Entry 2UXB (X-ray diffraction, 3.10 A resolution); this record covers chains A and E of the 23 polymer chains in the assembly.

Chain A:
Molecule: 16S ribosomal RNA
From: Thermus thermophilus
Sequence (1522 nucleotides; numbered 0 to 1544 plus 21 insertion-coded residues; 44 numbers in that range are skipped by the numbering (no residue carries them; nothing is unmodelled there); the number before each row is that of its first residue; a row labelled like 189A-189L holds insertion residues (189A, then the next letters in order); numbering starts at 0):
     0 UUUGUUGGAG AGUUUGAUCC UGGCUCAGGG UGAACGCUGG CGGCGUGCCU AAGACAUGCA
    60 AGUCGUGCGG GCCG
    76 CGGGGUUUU
    88 ACUCCG
    96 UGGUCAGCGG CGGACGGGUG AGUAACGCGU GGGU
  129A G
   130 ACCUACCCGG AAGAGGGGGA CAACCCGGGG AAACUCGGGC UAAUCCCCCA UGUGGACCCG
189A-189L CCCCUUGGGGUG
   190 UGUCCAAAGG GCUUU
   216 GCCCGCUUCC GGAUGGGCCC GCGUCCCAUC AGCUAGUUGG UGGGGUAAUG GCCCACCAAG
   276 GCGACGACGG GUAGCCGGUC UGAGAGGAUG GCCGGCCACA GGGGCACUGA GACACGGGCC
   336 CCACUCCUAC GGGAGGCAGC AGUUAGGAAU CUUCCGCAAU GGGCGCAAGC CUGACGGAGC
   396 GACGCCGCUU GGAGGAAGAA GCCCUUCGGG GUGUAAACUC CUGA
   441 ACCCGGGACG AAACCCCC
   460 GA
   470 CGAGGGGA
   479 CUGACGGUAC CGGGGUAA
   498 UAGCGCCGGC CAACUCCGUG CCAGCAGCCG CGGUAAUACG GAGGGCGCGA GCGUUACCCG
   558 GAUUCACUGG GCGUAAAGGG CGUGUAGGCG GCCUGGGGCG UCCCAUGUGA AAGACCACGG
   618 CUCAACCGUG GGGGAGCGUG GGAUACGCUC AGGCUAGACG GUGGGAGAGG GUGGUGGAAU
   678 UCCCGGAGUA GCGGUGAAAU GCGCAGAUAC CGGGAGGAAC GCCGAUGGCG AAGGCAGCCA
   738 CCUGGUCCAC CCGUGACGCU GAGGCGCGAA AGCGUGGGGA GCAAACCGGA UUAGAUACCC
   798 GGGUAGUCCA CGCCCUAAAC GAUGCGCGCU AGGUCUCUGG GUCU
   848 CCUGGGGGCC GAAGCUAACG CGUUAAGCGC GCCGCCUGGG GAGUACGGCC GCAAGGCUGA
   908 AACUCAAAGG AAUUGACGGG GGCCCGCACA AGCGGUGGAG CAUGUGGUUU AAUUCGAAGC
   968 AACGCGAAGA ACCUUACCAG GCCUUGACAU GCUA
 1001A G
  1002 GGAACCCGGG UGAAAGCCUG GGGUGCCCC
1030A-1030D GCGA
  1031 GGGGAGCCCU AGCACAGGUG CUGCAUGGCC GUCGUCAGCU CGUGCCGUGA GGUGUUGGGU
  1091 UAAGUCCCGC AACGAGCGCA ACCCCCGCCG UUAGUUGCCA GCGGUUCGGC CGGGCACUCU
  1151 AACGGGACUG CCCGCG
  1168 AAAGCGGGAG GAAGGAGGGG ACGACGUCUG GUCAGCAUGG CCCUUACGGC CUGGGCGACA
  1228 CACGUGCUAC AAUGCCCACU ACAAAGCGAU GCCACCCGGC AACGGGGAGC UAAUCGCAAA
  1288 AAGGUGGGCC CAGUUCGGAU UGGGGUCUGC AACCCGACCC CAUGAAGCCG GAAUCGCUAG
  1348 UAAUCGCGGA UCAGCC
 1363A A
  1364 UGCCGCGGUG AAUACGUUCC CGGGCCUUGU ACACACCGCC CGUCACGCCA UGGGAGCGGG
  1424 CUCUACCCGA AGUCGCCGG
1442A-1442B GA
  1443 GCCUA
  1452 C
  1456 GGGCAGGCGC CGAGGGUAGG GCCCGUGACU GGGGCGAAGU CGUAACAAGG UAGCUGUACC
  1516 GGAAGGUGCG GCUGGAUCAC CUCCUUUCU
Not modelled in the structure: 0-4, 1535-1538

Chain E:
Molecule: Ribosomal protein S5
From: Thermus thermophilus
Reference sequence: Q5SHQ5 (RS5_THET8); residues 2-162 here correspond to UniProt positions 1-161 (UniProt number = residue number - 1)
Sequence (162 residues; row label = number of the first residue in the row):
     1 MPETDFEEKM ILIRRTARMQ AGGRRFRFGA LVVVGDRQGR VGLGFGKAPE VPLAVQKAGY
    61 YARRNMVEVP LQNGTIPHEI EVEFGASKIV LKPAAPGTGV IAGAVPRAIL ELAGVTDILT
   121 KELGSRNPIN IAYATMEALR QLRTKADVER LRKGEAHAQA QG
Not modelled in the structure: 1-4, 156-162

Interface between chain A and chain E:
Contacting residue pairs - 73 pairs, chain A then chain E:
  G6(A) / Ala-94(E)  base contact
  G6(A) / Ala-95(E)  hydrogen bond to the base
  G6(A) / Thr-98(E)  hydrogen bond to the base
  G6(A) / Leu-119(E)  base contact
  G7(A) / Lys-92(E)  hydrogen bond to the base
  G7(A) / Ile-101(E)  phosphate contact
  G7(A) / Thr-120(E)  sugar contact
  G7(A) / Lys-121(E)  base contact
  A8(A) / Ile-101(E)  sugar contact
  A8(A) / Ala-102(E)  hydrogen bond to the sugar
  A8(A) / Gly-103(E)  hydrogen bond to the sugar
  A8(A) / Lys-121(E)  phosphate contact
  G9(A) / Lys-121(E)  salt bridge to the phosphate
  G9(A) / Glu-122(E)  hydrogen bond to the phosphate
  G9(A) / Arg-126(E)  hydrogen bond to the base
  A10(A) / Arg-126(E)  salt bridge to the phosphate
  G15(A) / Ala-17(E)  sugar contact
  G15(A) / Arg-18(E)  base contact
  G15(A) / Met-19(E)  sugar contact
  G15(A) / Arg-24(E)  hydrogen bond to the sugar
  A16(A) / Thr-16(E)  hydrogen bond to the sugar
  A16(A) / Ala-17(E)  hydrogen bond to the sugar
  U17(A) / Arg-14(E)  salt bridge to the phosphate
  C18(A) / Arg-14(E)  salt bridge to the phosphate
  C18(A) / Asn-127(E)  phosphate contact
  C18(A) / Asn-130(E)  phosphate contact
  C19(A) / Ala-86(E)  phosphate contact
  C19(A) / Ser-125(E)  hydrogen bond to the phosphate
  C19(A) / Asn-127(E)  phosphate contact
  C19(A) / Asn-130(E)  phosphate contact
  U20(A) / Ala-86(E)  phosphate contact
  A559(A) / Lys-121(E)  salt bridge to the phosphate
  A559(A) / Arg-126(E)  salt bridge to the phosphate
  U560(A) / Leu-123(E)  base contact
  U921(A) / Arg-18(E)  sugar contact
  U921(A) / Met-19(E)  hydrogen bond to the sugar
  G922(A) / Met-19(E)  sugar contact
  G922(A) / Gln-20(E)  sugar contact
  G922(A) / Ala-21(E)  hydrogen bond to the phosphate
  A923(A) / Ala-21(E)  phosphate contact
  C1069(A) / Arg-25(E)  hydrogen bond to the phosphate
  U1070(A) / Arg-18(E)  salt bridge to the phosphate
  U1070(A) / Gln-20(E)  phosphate contact
  U1070(A) / Arg-25(E)  salt bridge to the phosphate
  C1071(A) / Arg-27(E)  salt bridge to the phosphate
  C1071(A) / Pro-49(E)  phosphate contact
  G1072(A) / Pro-49(E)  phosphate contact
  G1072(A) / Lys-57(E)  salt bridge to the phosphate
  U1073(A) / Lys-57(E)  salt bridge to the phosphate
  G1074(A) / Tyr-60(E)  phosphate contact
  G1074(A) / Tyr-61(E)  hydrogen bond to the phosphate
  U1078(A) / Ile-129(E)  sugar contact
  U1078(A) / Asn-130(E)  hydrogen bond to the sugar
  U1078(A) / Tyr-133(E)  phosphate contact
  G1079(A) / Arg-14(E)  hydrogen bond to the phosphate
  G1079(A) / Tyr-133(E)  phosphate contact
  A1080(A) / Arg-14(E)  salt bridge to the phosphate
  A1080(A) / Thr-16(E)  hydrogen bond to the phosphate
  A1080(A) / Ala-17(E)  phosphate contact
  A1080(A) / Phe-45(E)  phosphate contact
  A1080(A) / Lys-47(E)  phosphate contact
  G1081(A) / Thr-16(E)  hydrogen bond to the phosphate
  G1081(A) / Ala-17(E)  phosphate contact
  G1081(A) / Arg-18(E)  phosphate contact
  G1081(A) / Arg-27(E)  base contact
  G1081(A) / Lys-47(E)  hydrogen bond to the base
  C1192(A) / Arg-25(E)  hydrogen bond to the base
  A1396(A) / Met-19(E)  base contact
  C1397(A) / Arg-24(E)  salt bridge to the phosphate
  A1398(A) / Met-19(E)  base contact
  A1398(A) / Gln-20(E)  hydrogen bond to the base
  A1398(A) / Ala-21(E)  base contact
  A1398(A) / Gly-22(E)  base contact
Interface residues without a listed pair, chain A (35 interface residues in all): U5, G558, A864, G1082, U1194
Interface residues without a listed pair, chain E (42 interface residues in all): Gly-23, Ala-48, Phe-84, Gly-85, Pro-96, Arg-107

In short:
35 residues of chain A and 42 residues of chain E are in contact, with 22 hydrogen bonds and 13 salt bridges.
Among the polar pairs are G6(A)/Ala-95(E), G6(A)/Thr-98(E) and G7(A)/Lys-92(E).
Here chain A is 16S ribosomal RNA and chain E is Ribosomal protein S5, both from Thermus thermophilus. Entry
2UXB (Crystal structure of an extended tRNA anticodon stem loop in complex with its cognate mRNA GGGU ...) was
determined by X-ray diffraction together with 2UXD and 2UXC from the same study.
